Entry 6GI7 (X-ray diffraction, 1.30 A resolution); this record covers chain A.

Chain A:
Molecule: Pentaerythritol tetranitrate reductase
From: Enterobacter cloacae
UniProt: P71278 (P71278_ENTCL); residues 0-364 here correspond to UniProt positions 1-365 (UniProt number = residue number + 1)
Chain sequence (373 residues; each row starts with the number of its first residue; numbering starts at 0):
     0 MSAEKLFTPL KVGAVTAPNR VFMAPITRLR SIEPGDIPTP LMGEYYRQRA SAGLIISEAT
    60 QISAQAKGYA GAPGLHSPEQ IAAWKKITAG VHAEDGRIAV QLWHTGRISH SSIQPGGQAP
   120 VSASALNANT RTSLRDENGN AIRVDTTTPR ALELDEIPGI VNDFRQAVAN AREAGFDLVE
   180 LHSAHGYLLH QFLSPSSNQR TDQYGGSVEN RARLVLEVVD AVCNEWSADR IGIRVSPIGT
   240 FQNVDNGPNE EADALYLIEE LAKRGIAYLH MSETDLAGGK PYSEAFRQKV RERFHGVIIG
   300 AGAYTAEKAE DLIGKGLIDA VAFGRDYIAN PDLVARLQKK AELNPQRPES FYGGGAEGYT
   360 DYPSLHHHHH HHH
Disordered / not traced: 0-2, 365-372
Construct notes: engineered mutation Ile25 (Leu26 in P71278); expression tag (365-372)
Ligand contacts: FMN (flavin mononucleotide): Ala23, Pro24, Ile25, Thr26, Glu57, Ala58, Gln100, His181, His184, Arg233, Ser271, Leu275, Ala300, Gly301, Ala302, Ala321, Phe322, Gly323, Arg324, Ile327, Phe350, Tyr351
What the authors report for this chain:
  - mutagenesis - L25I: unchanged catalytic activity
  - binding site for flavin mononucleotide: Thr26 (citing earlier work)

Summary:
Ligands of chain A: flavin mononucleotide. From the paper: a binding site for flavin mononucleotide at Thr26;
L25I leaves catalytic activity unchanged.
Chain A is Pentaerythritol tetranitrate reductase (Enterobacter cloacae); the structure, Crystal structure of
pentaerythritol tetranitrate reductase (PETNR) mutant L25I, was determined by X-ray diffraction, deposited
together with 6GI8, 6GI9 and 6GIA.
